Entry 9CTH (electron microscopy, 6.47 A resolution (low resolution: residue-level contacts below are approximate; hydrogen-bond / salt-bridge calls are withheld)); this record covers chains C and D of the 5 polymer chains in the assembly.

# Chain C
Protein: Activated Factor X heavy chain
From: Homo sapiens
Reference sequence: P00742 (FA10_HUMAN); the construct lacks a stretch of the UniProt sequence and is renumbered around it, so the offset changes along the chain: 16-61 = UniProt 235-280; 62-124 = UniProt 282-344; 125-131 = UniProt 346-352; 132-147 = UniProt 355-370; 4 more segments
Chain sequence (235 residues; each row starts with the number of its first residue; note: 2 numbers in that range are skipped by the numbering (no residue carries them; nothing is unmodelled there); a row labelled like 131A-131B holds insertion residues (131A, then the next letters in order)):
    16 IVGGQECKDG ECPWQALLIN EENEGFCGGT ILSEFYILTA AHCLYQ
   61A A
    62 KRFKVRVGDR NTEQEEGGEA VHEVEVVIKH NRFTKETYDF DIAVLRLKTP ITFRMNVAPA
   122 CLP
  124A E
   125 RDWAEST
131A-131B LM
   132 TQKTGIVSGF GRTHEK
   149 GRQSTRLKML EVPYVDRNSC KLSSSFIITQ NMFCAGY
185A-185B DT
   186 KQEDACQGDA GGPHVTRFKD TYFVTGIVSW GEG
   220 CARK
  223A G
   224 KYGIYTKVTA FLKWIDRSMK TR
Differences from the reference sequence: engineered mutation Ala195 (Ser419 in P00742)
Cystine bridges: Cys22-Cys27, Cys42-Cys58, Cys168-Cys182, Cys191-Cys220

# Chain D
Protein: Prothrombin
From: Homo sapiens
Notes: EC 3.4.21.5
Reference sequence: P00734 (THRB_HUMAN); residues 1-579 here correspond to UniProt positions 44-622 (UniProt number = residue number + 43)
Chain sequence (579 residues; each row starts with the number of its first residue):
     1 ANTFLEEVRK GNLERECVEE TCSYEEAFEA LESSTATDVF WAKYTACETA RTPRDKLAAC
    61 LEGNCAEGLG TNYRGHVNIT RSGIECQLWR SRYPHKPEIN STTHPGADLQ ENFCRNPDSS
   121 TTGPWCYTTD PTVRRQECSI PVCGQDQVTV AMTPRSEGSS VNLSPPLEQC VPDRGQQYQG
   181 RLAVTTHGLP CLAWASAQAK ALSKHQDFNS AVQLVENFCR NPDGDEEGVW CYVAGKPGDF
   241 GYCDLNYCEE AVEEETGDGL DEDSDRAIEG RTATSEYQTF FNPRTFGSGE ADCGLRPLFE
   301 KKSLEDKTER ELLESYIDGR IVEGSDAEIG MSPWQVMLFR KSPQELLCGA SLISDRWVLT
   361 AAHCLLYPPW DKNFTENDLL VRIGKHSRTR YERNIEKISM LEKIYIHPRY NWRENLDRDI
   421 ALMKLKKPVA FSDYIHPVCL PDRETAASLL QAGYKGRVTG WGNLKETWTA NVGKGQPSVL
   481 QVVNLPIVER PVCKDSTRIR ITDNMFCAGY KPDEGKRGDA CEGDAGGPFV MKSPFNNRWY
   541 QMGIVSWGEG CDRDGKYGFY THVFRLKKWI QKVIDQFGE
Unresolved in the structure: 153-168
Differences from the reference sequence: engineered mutation Ala525 (Ser568 in P00734)
Cystine bridges: Cys17-Cys22, Cys47-Cys60, Cys65-Cys143, Cys86-Cys126, Cys114-Cys138, Cys170-Cys248, Cys191-Cys231, Cys219-Cys243, Cys293-Cys439, Cys348-Cys364, Cys493-Cys507, Cys521-Cys551
Covalently attached groups: N-acetylglucosamine (NAG) linked to Asn78, Asn373

# Interface between chain C and chain D
Pairs across the interface - 98 pairs, chain C then chain D:
  Val17(C) - Asp513(D)
  Asn35(C) - Gly324(D)
  Glu36(C) - Asp326(D)
  Glu37(C) - Ser325(D)
  Glu37(C) - Asp326(D)
  Glu39(C) - Ser325(D)
  Gly40(C) - Glu323(D)
  Gly40(C) - Ser325(D)
  Phe41(C) - Val322(D)
  Phe41(C) - Glu323(D)
  Phe41(C) - Gly324(D)
  Phe41(C) - Ser325(D)
  Cys42(C) - Glu323(D)
  His57(C) - Ile317(D)
  His57(C) - Asp318(D)
  His57(C) - Ile321(D)
  Tyr60(C) - Lys307(D)
  Tyr60(C) - Glu311(D)
  Gln61(C) - Lys307(D)
  Gln61(C) - Thr308(D)
  Gln61(C) - Val322(D)
  Gln61(C) - Glu323(D)
  Gln61(C) - Gly324(D)
  Ala61A(C) - Lys307(D)
  Lys62(C) - Lys307(D)
  Lys62(C) - Glu328(D)
  Phe94(C) - Ile317(D)
  Thr95(C) - Ile317(D)
  Lys96(C) - Glu311(D)
  Lys96(C) - Ser315(D)
  Lys96(C) - Tyr316(D)
  Lys96(C) - Ile317(D)
  Glu97(C) - Tyr316(D)
  Tyr99(C) - Tyr316(D)
  Tyr99(C) - Ile317(D)
  Asp102(C) - Ile317(D)
  Asp102(C) - Asp318(D)
  Arg143(C) - Val482(D)
  Arg143(C) - Val483(D)
  Thr144(C) - Lys516(D)
  His145(C) - Asp513(D)
  His145(C) - Lys516(D)
  Glu146(C) - Tyr510(D)
  Glu146(C) - Lys511(D)
  Glu146(C) - Asp513(D)
  Lys147(C) - Val483(D)
  Lys147(C) - Asn484(D)
  Lys147(C) - Pro486(D)
  Lys147(C) - Tyr510(D)
  Lys147(C) - Asp519(D)
  Gly149(C) - Tyr510(D)
  Gly149(C) - Asp519(D)
  Arg150(C) - Lys474(D)
  Arg150(C) - Gln481(D)
  Arg150(C) - Lys516(D)
  Arg150(C) - Asp519(D)
  Arg150(C) - Glu522(D)
  Gln151(C) - Glu323(D)
  Ser173(C) - Arg266(D)
  Phe174(C) - Ala267(D)
  Phe174(C) - Ile268(D)
  Phe174(C) - Glu269(D)
  Gln187(C) - Lys511(D)
  Gln187(C) - Asp513(D)
  Asp189(C) - Arg320(D)
  Ala190(C) - Arg320(D)
  Cys191(C) - Arg320(D)
  Cys191(C) - Ile321(D)
  Gln192(C) - Arg320(D)
  Gln192(C) - Ile321(D)
  Gln192(C) - Val322(D)
  Gln192(C) - Glu323(D)
  Gly193(C) - Glu323(D)
  Asp194(C) - Ile321(D)
  Ala195(C) - Ile321(D)
  Ala195(C) - Val322(D)
  Gly196(C) - Ile321(D)
  Val213(C) - Arg320(D)
  Val213(C) - Ile321(D)
  Ser214(C) - Ile317(D)
  Ser214(C) - Asp318(D)
  Ser214(C) - Ile321(D)
  Trp215(C) - Tyr316(D)
  Trp215(C) - Ile317(D)
  Trp215(C) - Asp318(D)
  Trp215(C) - Gly319(D)
  Trp215(C) - Arg320(D)
  Gly216(C) - Glu269(D)
  Gly216(C) - Gly319(D)
  Gly216(C) - Arg320(D)
  Glu217(C) - Ile268(D)
  Gly218(C) - Arg320(D)
  Cys220(C) - Arg320(D)
  Ala221(C) - Arg320(D)
  Arg222(C) - Pro486(D)
  Arg222(C) - Lys511(D)
  Lys223(C) - Lys511(D)
  Gly226(C) - Arg320(D)
Other interface residues (no listed pair), chain C (50 interface residues in all): Asp100
Other interface residues (no listed pair), chain D (33 interface residues in all): Lys455

# Overview
Chain C and chain D form an interface of 50 and 33 residues respectively. Covalently linked
N-acetylglucosamine: at Asn78(D) and Asn373(D).
Chain C is Activated Factor X heavy chain and chain D is Prothrombin, both from Homo sapiens; the structure,
Preliminary map of the Prothrombin-prothrombinase complex on nano discs, was determined by electron
microscopy.
